Entry 8QSZ (electron microscopy, 2.67 A resolution); this record covers chains C and K of the 16 polymer chains in the assembly.

[Chain C]
Molecule: DNA-directed RNA polymerase II subunit RPB3
Organism: Schizosaccharomyces pombe
UniProt: P37382 (RPB3_SCHPO); residues 1-297 here = UniProt positions 1-297
Amino-acid sequence (297 residues; row label = number of the first residue in the row):
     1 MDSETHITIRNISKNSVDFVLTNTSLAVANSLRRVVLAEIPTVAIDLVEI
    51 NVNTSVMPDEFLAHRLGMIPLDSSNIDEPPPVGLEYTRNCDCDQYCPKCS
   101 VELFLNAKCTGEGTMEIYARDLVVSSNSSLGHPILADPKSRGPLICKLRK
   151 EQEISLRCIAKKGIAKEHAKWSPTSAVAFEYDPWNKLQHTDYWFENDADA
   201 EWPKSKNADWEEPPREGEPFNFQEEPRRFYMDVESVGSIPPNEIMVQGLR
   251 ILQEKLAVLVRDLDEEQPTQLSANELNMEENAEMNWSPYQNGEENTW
Not modelled in the structure: 1-4, 265-297
Bound ions: Zn2+: Cys90, Cys92, Cys96, Cys99
Curated features (UniProtKB/Swiss-Prot):
  - natural variant: Ile7 (I7L: In strain: Isolate TS99), Lys14 to Asn15 (sequence variant, change not given here; In strain: Isolate TS54), Thr24 (T24S: In strain: Isolate TS54), Ala29 (A29P: In strain: Isolate TS99), Gly67 (G67D: In strain: Isolate TS54)

[Chain K]
Molecule: DNA-directed RNA polymerase II subunit RPB11
Organism: Schizosaccharomyces pombe
UniProt: P87123 (RPB11_SCHPO); numbering as in UniProt (aligned over 1-123)
Amino-acid sequence (123 residues; numbered 1 to 123; the number before each row is that of its first residue):
     1 MNQPERYELIELMGLPKVTYELDSKSPNAAVVTLEKEDHTLANMLANQLL
    51 SDERVLFAGYKVPHPLNHNFILRVQTVEDCSPKQVIVDAAKSLITHLEEI
   101 KVNFMREWELKMISVEGVEMEFS
Not modelled in the structure: 117-123

[Interface between chain C and chain K]
Contacting residue pairs - 74 pairs, chain C then chain K:
  Thr5(C) - His96(K)
  Thr5(C) - Glu99(K)
  Thr5(C) - Ile100(K)
  Thr5(C) - Asn103(K)
  His6(C) - Asn103(K)
  Ile7(C) - Ile100(K)
  Ile7(C) - Asn103(K)
  Ile7(C) - Phe104(K)  hydrophobic
  Ile7(C) - Glu107(K)
  Ile9(C) - Glu107(K)
  Ile9(C) - Trp108(K)  hydrophobic
  Ile9(C) - Lys111(K)
  Ile12(C) - Trp108(K)  hydrophobic
  Ile12(C) - Lys111(K)
  Ile12(C) - Met112(K)  hydrophobic
  Val17(C) - Trp108(K)  hydrophobic
  Leu21(C) - Ile100(K)  hydrophobic
  Asn23(C) - His96(K)  hydrogen bond (backbone-side chain)
  Thr24(C) - His96(K)
  Thr24(C) - Ile100(K)
  Ser25(C) - Asn47(K)
  Ala27(C) - Asn43(K)
  Ala27(C) - Met44(K)  hydrophobic
  Ala27(C) - Asn47(K)
  Val28(C) - Leu93(K)  hydrophobic
  Ser31(C) - Thr40(K)  hydrogen bond (side chain-backbone)
  Ser31(C) - Met44(K)
  Arg34(C) - Asp38(K)  salt bridge
  Arg34(C) - His39(K)
  Arg34(C) - Thr40(K)  hydrogen bond
  Arg88(C) - Ile10(K)
  Arg88(C) - Glu11(K)  salt bridge
  Ile164(C) - Ile10(K)  hydrophobic
  Lys166(C) - Arg6(K)  hydrogen bond (backbone-side chain)
  Lys166(C) - Leu9(K)
  Lys166(C) - His68(K)  hydrogen bond
  Glu167(C) - Arg6(K)
  Glu167(C) - Tyr7(K)
  Glu167(C) - Ile10(K)
  His168(C) - Arg6(K)
  Asn242(C) - Phe104(K)
  Asn242(C) - Trp108(K)
  Met245(C) - Phe104(K)  hydrophobic
  Val246(C) - Met105(K)  hydrophobic
  Leu249(C) - Leu97(K)  hydrophobic
  Leu249(C) - Ile100(K)  hydrophobic
  Leu249(C) - Lys101(K)
  Arg250(C) - Lys101(K)
  Leu252(C) - Thr40(K)
  Leu252(C) - Met44(K)  hydrophobic
  Leu252(C) - Leu97(K)  hydrophobic
  Gln253(C) - Ile94(K)
  Gln253(C) - Leu97(K)
  Gln253(C) - Glu98(K)
  Gln253(C) - Lys101(K)  hydrogen bond
  Lys255(C) - Glu37(K)
  Lys255(C) - Thr40(K)
  Leu256(C) - Leu41(K)  hydrophobic
  Leu256(C) - Met44(K)  hydrophobic
  Leu256(C) - Leu93(K)  hydrophobic
  Leu256(C) - Ile94(K)  hydrophobic
  Leu256(C) - Leu97(K)  hydrophobic
  Ala257(C) - Ile94(K)
  Leu259(C) - Leu34(K)  hydrophobic
  Leu259(C) - Leu45(K)  hydrophobic
  Val260(C) - Ala90(K)  hydrophobic
  Asp262(C) - Lys17(K)
  Asp262(C) - Val18(K)
  Leu263(C) - Val18(K)  hydrophobic
  Leu263(C) - Tyr20(K)  hydrophobic
  Leu263(C) - Lys83(K)
  Leu263(C) - Ile86(K)  hydrophobic
  Leu263(C) - Val87(K)  hydrophobic
  Asp264(C) - Val87(K)
Other interface residues (no listed pair), chain C (42 interface residues in all): Thr8, Arg10, Asn30, Val35, Glu39, Ala165, Pro241, Val258
Other interface residues (no listed pair), chain K (40 interface residues in all): Lys36, Lys91

[Summary]
42 residues of chain C and 40 residues of chain K are in contact, with 6 hydrogen bonds and 2 salt bridges.
Polar pairs include Arg34(C)-Asp38(K), Arg88(C)-Glu11(K) and Asn23(C)-His96(K). The Zn2+ site is built by
Cys90(C), Cys92(C), Cys96(C) and Cys99(C).
Chain C is DNA-directed RNA polymerase II subunit RPB3 and chain K is DNA-directed RNA polymerase II subunit
RPB11, both from Schizosaccharomyces pombe; the structure, Structure of s. pombe RNA polymerase II in complex
with DSIF and Rat1/Rai1, was determined by electron microscopy.
